9OGT - chains L and A of the 18 polymer chains in the assembly; structure by electron microscopy, 3.00 A resolution.

== Chain L ==
Protein: 3BNC117 Fab light chain
Organism: Homo sapiens
Notes: antibody fragment or engineered binder
Sequence (206 residues; numbered 1 to 214; 8 numbers in that range are skipped by the numbering (no residue carries them; nothing is unmodelled there); the number before each row is that of its first residue):
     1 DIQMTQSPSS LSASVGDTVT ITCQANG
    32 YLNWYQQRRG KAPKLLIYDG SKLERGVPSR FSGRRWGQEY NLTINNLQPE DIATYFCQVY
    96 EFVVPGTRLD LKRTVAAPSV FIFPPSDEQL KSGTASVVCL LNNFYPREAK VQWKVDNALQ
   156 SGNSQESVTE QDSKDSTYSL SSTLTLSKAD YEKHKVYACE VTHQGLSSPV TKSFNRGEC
Unresolved in the structure: 1, 107-214
Disulfide bonds: Cys23-Cys88

== Chain A ==
Protein: HIV-1 Envelope Glycoprotein BG505 SOSIP.664 gp120
Organism: Human immunodeficiency virus 1
Reference sequence: Q2N0S6 (Q2N0S6_9HIV1); the construct lacks a stretch of the UniProt sequence and is renumbered around it, so the offset changes along the chain: 31-138 = UniProt 30-137; 147-185 = UniProt 138-176; 187-309 = UniProt 186-308; 312-323 = UniProt 309-320; 2 more segments
Sequence (516 residues; row label = number of the first residue in the row; note: 12 numbers in that range are skipped by the numbering (no residue carries them; nothing is unmodelled there); a row labelled like 185A-185I holds insertion residues (185A, then the next letters in order); numbers below 1 keep their minus sign (Met-4 is residue -4)):
    -4 MDAMKRGLCC VLLLCGAVFV SPSQEIHARF RRGARAENLW VTVYYGVPVW KDAETTLFCA
    56 SDAKAYETEK HNVWATHACV PTDPNPQEIH LENVTEEFNM WKNNMVEQMH TDIISLWDQS
   116 LKPCVKLTPL CVTLQCTNVT NNI
   147 TDDMRGELKN CSFNMTTELR DKKQKVYSLF YRLDVVQIN
185A-185I ENQGNRSNN
   187 SNKEYRLINC NTSAITQACP KVSFEPIPIH YCAPAGFAIL KCKDKKFNGT GPCPSVSTVQ
   247 CTHGIKPVVS TQLLLNGSLA EEEVMIRSEN ITNNAKNILV QFNTPVQINC TRPNNNTRKS
   307 IRI
   312 GPGQAFYATG DI
  323A I
   324 GDIRQAHCNV SKATWNETLG KVVKQLRKHF GNNTIIRFAN SSGGDLEVTT HSFNCGGEFF
   384 YCNTSGLFNS TWI
   398 SNTSVQGSNS TGSNDSITLP CRIKQIINMW QRIGQAMYAP PIQGVIRCVS NITGLILTRD
   458 GGSTNSTTET FRPGGGDMRD NWRSELYKYK VVKIEPLGVA PTRCKRRVVG RRRRRR
Unresolved in the structure: -4 to 34, 58-65, 147-149, 185A-185I, 398-411, 459-463, 504-513
Sequence notes: expression tag (-4 to 30, 509-513); engineered mutation Asn332 (Thr330 in Q2N0S6), Cys501 (Ala498 in Q2N0S6)
Disulfide bonds: Cys54-Cys74, Cys119-Cys205, Cys126-Cys196, Cys131-Cys157, Cys218-Cys247, Cys228-Cys239, Cys296-Cys331, Cys378-Cys445, Cys385-Cys418
Covalent attachments: N-acetylglucosamine (NAG) linked to Asn88, Asn133, Asn156, Asn160, Asn197, Asn234, Asn262, Asn276, Asn295, Asn301, Asn339, Asn363, Asn386, Asn392, Asn448; glycan linked to Asn137, Asn332

== Interface between chain L and chain A ==
Contacting residue pairs (4; chain L residue first):
  Ile2(L) with Thr278(A)
  Tyr91(L) with Asn276(A); Thr278(A)
  Glu96(L) with Asn280(A), hydrogen bond
Interface residues without a listed pair, chain L (4 interface residues in all): Tyr32
Interface residues without a listed pair, chain A (6 interface residues in all): Asn279, Arg456, Gly458

== Overview ==
4 residues of chain L face 6 of chain A across their interface; the contacts include 1 hydrogen bond. The
hydrogen-bonded pair is Glu96(L)-Asn280(A). N-acetylglucosamine is covalently linked to Asn88(A), Asn133(A),
Asn156(A), Asn160(A), Asn197(A) and Asn234(A) and 9 more.
Here chain L is 3BNC117 Fab light chain (Homo sapiens) and chain A is HIV-1 Envelope Glycoprotein BG505
SOSIP.664 gp120 (Human immunodeficiency virus 1). Entry 9OGT (HIV-1 Env BG505 SOSIP.664-His in complex with
PGT122 and 3BNC117 Fabs) was determined by electron microscopy (same publication as 9OGU).
